7UT6 - chains A and B of the 4 polymer chains in the assembly; structure by electron microscopy, 1.91 A resolution.

[Chain A]
Name: Nitrogenase molybdenum-iron protein alpha chain
From: Azotobacter vinelandii DJ
Notes: EC 1.18.6.1
Reference sequence: P07328 (NIFD_AZOVI); numbering as in UniProt (aligned over 1-492)
Sequence (492 residues; row label = number of the first residue in the row):
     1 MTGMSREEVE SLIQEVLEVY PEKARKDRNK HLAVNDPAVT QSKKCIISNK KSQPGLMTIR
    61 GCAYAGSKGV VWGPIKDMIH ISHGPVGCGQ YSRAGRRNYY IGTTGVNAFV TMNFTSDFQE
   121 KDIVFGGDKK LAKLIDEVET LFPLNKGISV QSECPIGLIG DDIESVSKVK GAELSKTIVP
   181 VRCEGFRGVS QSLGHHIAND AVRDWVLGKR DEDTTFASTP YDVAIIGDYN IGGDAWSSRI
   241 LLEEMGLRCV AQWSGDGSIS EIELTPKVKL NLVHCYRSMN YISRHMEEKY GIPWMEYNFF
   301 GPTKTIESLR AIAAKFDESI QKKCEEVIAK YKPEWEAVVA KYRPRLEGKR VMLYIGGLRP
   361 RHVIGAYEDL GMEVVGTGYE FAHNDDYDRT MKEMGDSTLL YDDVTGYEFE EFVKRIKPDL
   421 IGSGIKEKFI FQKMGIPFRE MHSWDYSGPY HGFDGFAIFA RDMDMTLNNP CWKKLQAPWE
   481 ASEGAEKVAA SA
Disordered / not traced: 1-3, 481-492
UniProt features mapped onto this chain:
  - binding site ([8Fe-7S] cluster): Cys62, Cys88, Cys154
  - binding site ([7Fe-Mo-9S-C-homocitryl] cluster): Cys275, His442
Ion coordination: fe(8)-S(7) cluster Fe: Cys62, Cys88, Cys154 (shared with Cys70(B), Cys95(B), Cys153(B), Ser188(B) of chain B); Fe ion near Cys275 (its only coordinating residue here)
Small-molecule neighbours:
  - fe(8)-S(7) cluster (CLF): Cys62, Tyr64, Pro85, Val86, Gly87, Cys88, Tyr91, Glu153, Cys154, Gly185
  - 3-hydroxy-3-carboxy-adipic acid (HCA): Ala65, Gly95, Arg96, Gln191, Gly424, Ile425, Lys426, His442
  - ICS (iron-sulfur-molybdenum cluster with interstitial carbon): Val70, Arg96, His195, Tyr229, Ile231, Cys275, Arg277, Ser278, Ile355, Gly356, Gly357, Leu358, Arg359, Pro360, Phe381, Met441, His442
Reported in the primary citation:
  - ICS coordination: His442
  - contacts within the chain: Glu380-His442 (water-mediated contact)
  - binding site for 3-hydroxy-3-carboxy-adipic acid: Glu380
  - binding site for ICS: Phe381

[Chain B]
Name: Nitrogenase molybdenum-iron protein beta chain
From: Azotobacter vinelandii DJ
Notes: EC 1.18.6.1
Reference sequence: C1DGZ8 (C1DGZ8_AZOVD); residue numbers follow UniProt; this construct covers 1-523
Sequence (523 residues; each row starts with the number of its first residue):
     1 MSQQVDKIKA SYPLFLDQDY KDMLAKKRDG FEEKYPQDKI DEVFQWTTTK EYQELNFQRE
    61 ALTVNPAKAC QPLGAVLCAL GFEKTMPYVH GSQGCVAYFR SYFNRHFREP VSCVSDSMTE
   121 DAAVFGGQQN MKDGLQNCKA TYKPDMIAVS TTCMAEVIGD DLNAFINNSK KEGFIPDEFP
   181 VPFAHTPSFV GSHVTGWDNM FEGIARYFTL KSMDDKVVGS NKKINIVPGF ETYLGNFRVI
   241 KRMLSEMGVG YSLLSDPEEV LDTPADGQFR MYAGGTTQEE MKDAPNALNT VLLQPWHLEK
   301 TKKFVEGTWK HEVPKLNIPM GLDWTDEFLM KVSEISGQPI PASLTKERGR LVDMMTDSHT
   361 WLHGKRFALW GDPDFVMGLV KFLLELGCEP VHILCHNGNK RWKKAVDAIL AASPYGKNAT
   421 VYIGKDLWHL RSLVFTDKPD FMIGNSYGKF IQRDTLHKGK EFEVPLIRIG FPIFDRHHLH
   481 RSTTLGYEGA MQILTTLVNS ILERLDEETR GMQATDYNHD LVR
Disordered / not traced: 1
Ion coordination: fe(8)-S(7) cluster Fe: Cys70, Cys95, Cys153, Ser188 (shared with Cys62(A), Cys88(A), Cys154(A) of chain A); Fe ion site 1: Arg108, Glu109 (shared with 2 residues of chain D); Fe ion site 2: Asp353, Asp357 (shared with 2 residues of chain D)
Small-molecule neighbours: fe(8)-S(7) cluster (CLF): Cys70, Pro72, Ser92, Gly94, Cys95, Tyr98, Phe99, Thr152, Cys153, Ser188

[Chain A / chain B interface]
Contacting residue pairs (193):
  Val19(A) - Ala140(B)
  Val19(A) - Lys143(B)
  Tyr20(A) - Thr141(B)
  Pro21(A) - Gln136(B)
  Pro21(A) - Asn137(B)
  Pro21(A) - Ala140(B)
  Lys23(A) - Asp133(B)
  Lys23(A) - Asn137(B)
  Ala24(A) - Asn137(B)
  Ser52(A) - Gln93(B)  hydrogen bond
  Ser52(A) - Ser117(B)  hydrogen bond
  Gln53(A) - Asn137(B)  hydrogen bond
  Pro54(A) - Ser115(B)
  Pro54(A) - Asp116(B)
  Pro54(A) - Asn130(B)
  Pro54(A) - Gly134(B)
  Pro54(A) - Asn137(B)  hydrogen bond (backbone-side chain)
  Gly55(A) - Val114(B)
  Gly55(A) - Ser115(B)  hydrogen bond (backbone-backbone)
  Gly55(A) - Gly134(B)
  Gly55(A) - Cys138(B)
  Gly55(A) - Tyr142(B)
  Leu56(A) - Asn137(B)
  Leu56(A) - Thr141(B)
  Leu56(A) - Tyr142(B)  hydrogen bond (backbone-side chain)
  Met57(A) - Met86(B)  hydrophobic
  Met57(A) - Arg100(B)  hydrogen bond
  Met57(A) - Ser112(B)
  Met57(A) - Cys113(B)
  Met57(A) - Tyr142(B)
  Met57(A) - Met271(B)  hydrophobic
  Thr58(A) - Gln93(B)
  Thr58(A) - Arg100(B)
  Arg60(A) - Gln93(B)
  Arg60(A) - Ala97(B)
  Gly61(A) - Gln93(B)
  Gly61(A) - Gly94(B)
  Cys62(A) - Gly94(B)
  Tyr64(A) - Tyr98(B)
  Ala65(A) - Tyr98(B)
  Lys76(A) - Glu32(B)  salt bridge
  Pro85(A) - Ser188(B)
  Val86(A) - Pro66(B)  hydrophobic
  Val86(A) - Ala69(B)
  Val86(A) - Cys70(B)
  Gly87(A) - Cys70(B)
  Gln90(A) - Pro66(B)  hydrogen bond (side chain-backbone)
  Gln90(A) - Lys68(B)  hydrogen bond (side chain-backbone)
  Gln90(A) - Tyr102(B)
  Gln90(A) - Tyr447(B)
  Tyr91(A) - Ala69(B)
  Tyr91(A) - Cys70(B)  hydrogen bond
  Tyr91(A) - Leu73(B)
  Tyr91(A) - Tyr98(B)  hydrophobic
  Tyr91(A) - Phe99(B)  hydrophobic
  Tyr91(A) - Tyr102(B)  hydrophobic
  Ser92(A) - Tyr98(B)
  Arg93(A) - Asn65(B)  hydrogen bond
  Arg93(A) - Tyr447(B)
  Arg93(A) - Phe450(B)
  Gly95(A) - Arg105(B)  hydrogen bond (backbone-side chain)
  Tyr99(A) - Ser11(B)
  Thr103(A) - Ile40(B)
  Thr104(A) - Arg453(B)
  Val106(A) - Ile40(B)
  Val106(A) - Val43(B)  hydrophobic
  Val106(A) - Phe44(B)  hydrophobic
  Asn107(A) - Lys34(B)
  Met112(A) - Val64(B)  hydrophobic
  Met112(A) - Asn65(B)
  Met112(A) - Trp428(B)  hydrophobic
  Asn113(A) - Thr63(B)
  Asn113(A) - Val64(B)
  Asn113(A) - Asn65(B)  hydrogen bond (backbone-backbone)
  Asn113(A) - Pro66(B)
  Phe114(A) - Thr63(B)
  Phe114(A) - Val64(B)  hydrophobic
  Thr115(A) - Thr63(B)  hydrogen bond (backbone-backbone)
  Asp117(A) - Thr63(B)
  Asp117(A) - Lys68(B)  salt bridge
  Phe118(A) - Phe189(B)
  Gln119(A) - Phe189(B)  hydrogen bond (side chain-backbone)
  Glu120(A) - Phe189(B)  hydrogen bond (backbone-backbone)
  Ile123(A) - Phe189(B)  hydrophobic
  Lys130(A) - Ala61(B)
  Lys133(A) - Glu60(B)
  Lys133(A) - Ala61(B)
  Leu134(A) - Ala61(B)
  Leu134(A) - Leu62(B)  hydrophobic
  Glu137(A) - Arg59(B)
  Glu137(A) - Glu60(B)  hydrogen bond (side chain-backbone)
  Glu137(A) - Ala61(B)  hydrogen bond (side chain-backbone)
  Glu137(A) - Leu62(B)  hydrogen bond (side chain-backbone)
  Val138(A) - Leu62(B)  hydrophobic
  Thr140(A) - Trp46(B)
  Leu141(A) - Tyr52(B)  hydrogen bond (backbone-side chain)
  Leu141(A) - Leu55(B)  hydrophobic
  Leu141(A) - Asn56(B)
  Leu141(A) - Arg59(B)
  Phe142(A) - Trp428(B)  hydrophobic
  Pro143(A) - Trp46(B)
  Leu144(A) - Tyr35(B)
  Leu144(A) - Lys39(B)
  Leu144(A) - Val43(B)  hydrophobic
  Lys146(A) - Glu32(B)
  Lys146(A) - Glu33(B)  hydrogen bond (side chain-backbone)
  Cys154(A) - Ser92(B)
  Pro155(A) - Cys153(B)  hydrophobic
  Leu158(A) - Met154(B)
  Leu158(A) - Val157(B)  hydrophobic
  Leu158(A) - Ile158(B)  hydrophobic
  Ile159(A) - Val157(B)  hydrophobic
  Phe186(A) - Thr119(B)
  Phe186(A) - Glu120(B)  hydrogen bond (backbone-backbone)
  Phe186(A) - Met154(B)  hydrophobic
  Arg187(A) - Glu120(B)
  Gly188(A) - Thr119(B)
  Gly188(A) - Glu120(B)  hydrogen bond (backbone-side chain)
  Val189(A) - Gln93(B)
  Arg210(A) - Glu33(B)  salt bridge
  Gly232(A) - Ser11(B)
  Gly232(A) - Phe15(B)
  Gly233(A) - Phe15(B)
  Trp236(A) - Phe15(B)  hydrophobic
  Trp236(A) - Tyr20(B)
  Trp236(A) - Met23(B)
  Trp236(A) - Leu24(B)
  Ser237(A) - Phe15(B)
  Ser237(A) - Tyr20(B)  hydrogen bond
  Arg239(A) - Met23(B)
  Arg239(A) - Lys27(B)
  Arg239(A) - Phe31(B)
  Ile240(A) - Asp19(B)
  Ile240(A) - Tyr20(B)
  Ile240(A) - Met23(B)  hydrogen bond (backbone-side chain)
  Arg248(A) - Phe31(B)
  Cys249(A) - Phe31(B)
  Val250(A) - Phe31(B)
  Gln252(A) - Lys27(B)
  Asp256(A) - Lys27(B)  salt bridge
  Ser258(A) - Phe31(B)
  Ser258(A) - Glu32(B)
  Ser260(A) - Phe31(B)  hydrogen bond (side chain-backbone)
  Ser260(A) - Glu32(B)  hydrogen bond (side chain-backbone)
  Ser260(A) - Glu33(B)
  Glu261(A) - Lys27(B)  salt bridge
  Glu261(A) - Phe31(B)
  Glu261(A) - Glu32(B)
  Glu334(A) - Ser2(B)  hydrogen bond
  Glu334(A) - Gln3(B)  hydrogen bond (side chain-backbone)
  Ala337(A) - Val5(B)
  Val338(A) - Val5(B)
  Lys341(A) - Val5(B)
  Tyr342(A) - Ile8(B)
  Gly406(A) - Tyr142(B)
  Tyr407(A) - Thr141(B)
  Tyr407(A) - Tyr142(B)
  Glu410(A) - Phe269(B)
  Ile425(A) - Ser101(B)
  Ile425(A) - Asn104(B)
  Lys426(A) - Ala97(B)
  Lys426(A) - Arg100(B)
  Lys426(A) - Asn104(B)
  Phe429(A) - Asn104(B)
  Phe429(A) - Arg108(B)
  Phe429(A) - Glu109(B)
  Phe429(A) - Pro110(B)
  Ile430(A) - Pro110(B)
  Ile430(A) - Phe269(B)  hydrophobic
  Lys433(A) - Glu109(B)  salt bridge
  Lys433(A) - Pro110(B)
  Lys433(A) - Thr263(B)  hydrogen bond (side chain-backbone)
  Lys433(A) - Pro264(B)
  Lys433(A) - Gly267(B)  hydrogen bond (backbone-backbone)
  Lys433(A) - Gln268(B)  hydrogen bond (backbone-backbone)
  Met434(A) - Gly267(B)
  Met434(A) - Phe269(B)  hydrophobic
  Gly448(A) - Ala10(B)
  Gly448(A) - Ser11(B)  hydrogen bond (backbone-backbone)
  Pro449(A) - Ser11(B)
  Pro449(A) - Phe15(B)  hydrophobic
  Asp454(A) - Ser2(B)  hydrogen bond (side chain-backbone)
  Asp454(A) - Gln3(B)  hydrogen bond (backbone-side chain)
  Asp454(A) - Tyr20(B)  hydrogen bond
  Ala457(A) - Ile8(B)
  Ile458(A) - Gln3(B)
  Ile458(A) - Ile8(B)  hydrophobic
  Ile458(A) - Lys9(B)
  Ile458(A) - Ala10(B)  hydrophobic
  Arg461(A) - Ile8(B)
  Leu475(A) - Ala265(B)
  Leu475(A) - Asp266(B)
  Leu475(A) - Gly267(B)
Other interface residues (no listed pair), chain A (112 interface residues in all): Ile59, Asp77, Ile81, Cys88, Arg97, Ile101, Gly105, Thr111, Ser116, Ser190, Phe216, Glu243, Leu264, Lys330, Tyr331, Thr405, Gln432
Other interface residues (no listed pair), chain B (99 interface residues in all): Leu14, Lys26, Gln58, Ala67, Ala123, Val190, His396, Leu427, Asp454, His457

[In short]
112 residues of chain A face 99 of chain B across their interface, with 36 hydrogen bonds and 6 salt bridges.
Polar pairs include Lys76(A)-Glu32(B), Asp117(A)-Lys68(B) and Arg210(A)-Glu33(B). Fe(8)-S(7) cluster is bound
between chain A and chain B. From the paper: a binding site for 3-hydroxy-3-carboxy-adipic acid at Glu380(A);
a binding site for ICS at Phe381(A).
Chain A is Nitrogenase molybdenum-iron protein alpha chain and chain B is Nitrogenase molybdenum-iron protein
beta chain, both from Azotobacter vinelandii DJ; the structure, C1 symmetric cryoEM structure of Azotobacter
vinelandii MoFeP under non-turnover conditions, was determined by electron microscopy (same publication as
7UT7, 7UT8, 7UT9, 7UTA and 8DPN).
